Entry 7KHC (electron microscopy, 4.14 A resolution (low resolution: residue-level contacts below are approximate; hydrogen-bond / salt-bridge calls are withheld)); this record covers chains D and O of the 10 polymer chains in the assembly.

# Chain D
Name: DNA-directed RNA polymerase subunit beta'
From: Escherichia coli (strain K12)
Notes: EC 2.7.7.6
UniProtKB: P0A8T7 (RPOC_ECOLI); residues 1-1407 here = UniProt positions 1-1407
Chain sequence (1407 residues; each row starts with the number of its first residue):
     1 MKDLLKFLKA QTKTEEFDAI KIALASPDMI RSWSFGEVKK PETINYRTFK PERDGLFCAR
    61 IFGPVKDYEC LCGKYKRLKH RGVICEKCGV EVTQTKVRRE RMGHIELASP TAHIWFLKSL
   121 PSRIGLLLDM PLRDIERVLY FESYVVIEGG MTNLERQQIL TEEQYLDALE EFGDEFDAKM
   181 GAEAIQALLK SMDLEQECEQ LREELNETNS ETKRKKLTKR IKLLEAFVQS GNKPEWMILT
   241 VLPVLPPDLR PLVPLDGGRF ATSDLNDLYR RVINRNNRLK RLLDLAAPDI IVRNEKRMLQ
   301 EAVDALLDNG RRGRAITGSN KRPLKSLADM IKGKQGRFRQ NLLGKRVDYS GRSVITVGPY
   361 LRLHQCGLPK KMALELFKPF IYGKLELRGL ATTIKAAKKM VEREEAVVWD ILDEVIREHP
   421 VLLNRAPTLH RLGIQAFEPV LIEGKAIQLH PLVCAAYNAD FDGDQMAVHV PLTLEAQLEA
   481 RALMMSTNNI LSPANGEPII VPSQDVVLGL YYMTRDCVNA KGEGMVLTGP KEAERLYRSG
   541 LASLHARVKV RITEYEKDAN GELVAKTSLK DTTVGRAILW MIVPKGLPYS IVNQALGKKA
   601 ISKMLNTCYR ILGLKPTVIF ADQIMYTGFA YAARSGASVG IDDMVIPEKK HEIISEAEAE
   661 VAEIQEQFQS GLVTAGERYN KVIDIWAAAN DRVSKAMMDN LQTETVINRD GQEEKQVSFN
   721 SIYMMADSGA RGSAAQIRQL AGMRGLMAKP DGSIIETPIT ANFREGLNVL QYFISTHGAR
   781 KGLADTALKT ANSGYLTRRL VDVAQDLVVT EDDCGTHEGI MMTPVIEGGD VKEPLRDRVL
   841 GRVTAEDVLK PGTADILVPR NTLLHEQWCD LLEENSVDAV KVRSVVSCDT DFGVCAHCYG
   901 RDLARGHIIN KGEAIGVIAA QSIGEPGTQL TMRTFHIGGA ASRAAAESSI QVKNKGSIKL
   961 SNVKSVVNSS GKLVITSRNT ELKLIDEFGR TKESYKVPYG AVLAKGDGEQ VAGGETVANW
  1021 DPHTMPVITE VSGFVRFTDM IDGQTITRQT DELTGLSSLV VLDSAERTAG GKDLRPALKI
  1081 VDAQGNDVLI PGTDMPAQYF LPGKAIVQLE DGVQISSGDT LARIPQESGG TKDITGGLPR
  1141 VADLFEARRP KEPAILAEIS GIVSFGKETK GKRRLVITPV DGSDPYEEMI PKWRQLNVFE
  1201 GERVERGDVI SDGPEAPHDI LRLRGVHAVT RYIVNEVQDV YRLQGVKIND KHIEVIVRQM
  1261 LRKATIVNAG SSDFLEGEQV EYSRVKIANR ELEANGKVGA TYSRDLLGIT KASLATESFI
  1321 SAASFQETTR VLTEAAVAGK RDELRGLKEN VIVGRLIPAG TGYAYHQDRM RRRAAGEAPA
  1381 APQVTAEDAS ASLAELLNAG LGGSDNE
Unresolved in the structure: 1-13, 932-944, 1127-1134, 1377-1407
Ion coordination: Zn2+ site 1: Cys70, Cys72, Cys85, Cys88; Mg2+: Asp462, Asp464; Zn2+ site 2: Cys814, Arg883, Cys888, Cys895, Cys898
UniProt features mapped onto this chain:
  - binding site (Zn(2+)): Cys70, Cys72, Cys85, Cys88, Cys814, Cys888, Cys895, Cys898
  - binding site (Mg(2+)): Asp460, Asp462, Asp464
  - modified residue: Lys983 (N6-acetyllysine)
What the authors report for this chain:
  - mutagenesis - D256A: increased binding to rrnBP1 promoter

# Chain O
Molecule: 18 MER (18-nt DNA)
From: Escherichia coli K-12
Sequence (18 nucleotides; numbered 1 to 18; the number before each row is that of its first residue):
     1 TGACACGGAC TCTACGAG

# How chain D and chain O interact
Contacting residue pairs - 6 pairs, chain D then chain O:
  Leu120(D) - DG8(O)
  Arg1148(D) - DC4(O)
  Arg1148(D) - DA5(O)
  Lys1167(D) - DC15(O)
  Lys1170(D) - DA14(O)
  Lys1170(D) - DC15(O)
Also at the interface, not in a pair above, chain D (5 interface residues in all): Lys1311
Also at the interface, not in a pair above, chain O (7 interface residues in all): DC6, DG7

# In short
Chain D and chain O form an interface of 5 and 7 residues respectively. Cys70(D), Cys72(D), Cys85(D) and
Cys88(D) coordinate Zn2+ site 1. Asp462(D) and Asp464(D) coordinate Mg2+. From UniProt: 8 Zn2+-binding
residues and 3 Mg2+-binding residues on chain D. From the paper: D256A of chain D increases binding to rrnBP1
promoter.
Here chain D is DNA-directed RNA polymerase subunit beta' (Escherichia coli (strain K12)) and chain O is 18
MER (18-nt DNA) (Escherichia coli K-12). Entry 7KHC (Escherichia coli RNA polymerase and rrnBP1 promoter
closed complex) was determined by electron microscopy, deposited together with 7KHE, 7KHB and 7KHI.
